6JNF - chains A and H of the 10 polymer chains in the assembly; structure by electron microscopy, 3.81 A resolution.

# Chain A
Name: Mitochondrial import receptor subunit TOM40
Organism: Saccharomyces cerevisiae S288c
UniProtKB: P23644 (TOM40_YEAST); residues 1-387 here = UniProt positions 1-387
Sequence (387 residues; row label = number of the first residue in the row):
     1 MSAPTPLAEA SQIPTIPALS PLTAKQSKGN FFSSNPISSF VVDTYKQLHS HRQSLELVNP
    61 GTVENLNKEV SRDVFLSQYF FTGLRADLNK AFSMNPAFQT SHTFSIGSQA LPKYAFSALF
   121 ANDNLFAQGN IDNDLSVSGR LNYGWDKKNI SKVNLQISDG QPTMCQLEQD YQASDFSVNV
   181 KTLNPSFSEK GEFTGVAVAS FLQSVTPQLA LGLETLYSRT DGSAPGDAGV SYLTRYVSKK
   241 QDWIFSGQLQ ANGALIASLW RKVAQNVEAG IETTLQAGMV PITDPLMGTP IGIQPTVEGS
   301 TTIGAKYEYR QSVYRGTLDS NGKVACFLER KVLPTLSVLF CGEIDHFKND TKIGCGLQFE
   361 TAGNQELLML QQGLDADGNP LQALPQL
Disordered / not traced: 1-46, 94, 146-147, 186-190, 278-290, 374-387
Small-molecule neighbours: 46E ((2R)-3-{[(S)-(2-aminoethoxy)(hydroxy)phosphoryl]oxy}-2-(tetradecanoyloxy)propyl tetradecanoate): Leu-84, Ala-86, Ile-106, Leu-328, Arg-330, Val-332, Val-338, Phe-340, Ile-344, Gly-356, Leu-357

# Chain H
Name: Mitochondrial import receptor subunit TOM22
Organism: Saccharomyces cerevisiae S288c
UniProtKB: P49334 (TOM22_YEAST); residue numbers follow UniProt; this construct covers 1-152
Sequence (166 residues; row label = number of the first residue in the row):
     1 MVELTEIKDD VVQLDEPQFS RNQAIVEEKA SATNNDVVDD EDDSDSDFED EFDENETLLD
    61 RIVALKDIVP PGKRQTISNF FGFTSSFVRN AFTKSGNLAW TLTTTALLLG VPLSLSILAE
   121 QQLIEMEKTF DLQSDANNIL AQGEKDAAAT ANGSPGHHHH HHHHHH
Disordered / not traced: 1-86, 131-166
Construct notes: expression tag (153-166)
Small-molecule neighbours: 46E ((2R)-3-{[(S)-(2-aminoethoxy)(hydroxy)phosphoryl]oxy}-2-(tetradecanoyloxy)propyl tetradecanoate): Thr-104, Leu-107, Leu-108, Leu-115, Gln-122
UniProt features mapped onto this chain:
  - modified residue (Phosphoserine): Ser-44, Ser-46

# Chain A / chain H interface
Residue-residue contacts (16):
  Tyr-309(A) with Ser-116(H); Ile-117(H)
  Arg-310(A) with Leu-123(H)
  Gln-311(A) with Leu-123(H)
  Ser-312(A) with Ser-116(H), hydrogen bond
  Tyr-314(A) with Leu-109(H), hydrogen bond (side chain-backbone); Leu-113(H), hydrophobic
  Val-324(A) with Leu-108(H), hydrophobic
  Ala-325(A) with Leu-109(H)
  Cys-326(A) with Leu-108(H); Pro-112(H), hydrophobic
  Leu-328(A) with Pro-112(H)
  Arg-330(A) with Ala-119(H)
  Ile-344(A) with Leu-108(H), hydrophobic
  His-346(A) with Thr-101(H); Thr-105(H)
Also at the interface, not in a pair above, chain A (17 interface residues in all): Tyr-307, Thr-317, Leu-318, Phe-340, Asn-349
Also at the interface, not in a pair above, chain H (13 interface residues in all): Trp-100, Thr-104, Glu-120

# Overview
17 residues of chain A face 13 of chain H across their interface, with 2 hydrogen bonds. Polar contacts
include Ser-312(A)/Ser-116(H) and Tyr-314(A)/Leu-109(H). Compound 46E is bound between chain A and chain H.
Chain A is Mitochondrial import receptor subunit TOM40 and chain H is Mitochondrial import receptor subunit
TOM22, both from Saccharomyces cerevisiae S288c; the structure, Cryo-EM structure of the translocator of the
outer mitochondrial membrane, was determined by electron microscopy.
